Entry 7FEI (electron microscopy, 3.91 A resolution); this record covers chains 1 and 3 of the 6 polymer chains in the assembly.

[Chain 1]
Name: Capsid protein VP0
Organism: Foot-and-mouth disease virus - type A
UniProt: E7D639 (E7D639_9PICO); residues 1-212 here = UniProt positions 1-212
Amino-acid sequence (212 residues; numbered 1 to 212; the number before each row is that of its first residue):
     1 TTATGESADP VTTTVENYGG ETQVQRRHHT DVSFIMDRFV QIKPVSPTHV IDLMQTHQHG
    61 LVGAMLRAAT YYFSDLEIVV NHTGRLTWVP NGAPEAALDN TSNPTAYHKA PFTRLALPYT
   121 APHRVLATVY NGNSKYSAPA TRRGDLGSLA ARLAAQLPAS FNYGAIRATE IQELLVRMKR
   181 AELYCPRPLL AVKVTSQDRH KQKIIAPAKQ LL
Unresolved in the structure: 137-152, 206-212
Differences from the reference sequence: conflict N133 (Thr in E7D639), K193 (Glu in E7D639)

[Chain 3]
Name: Capsid protein VP0
Organism: Foot-and-mouth disease virus - type A
UniProt: U5JG68 (U5JG68_9PICO); residues 1-221 here correspond to UniProt positions 305-525 (UniProt number = residue number + 304)
Amino-acid sequence (221 residues; each row starts with the number of its first residue):
     1 GIVPVACSDG YGGLVTTDPK TADPAYGMVY NPPRTNYPGR FTNLLDVAEA CPTFLCFDDG
    61 KPYVVTRADE QRLLAKFDLS LAAKHMSNTY LSGIAQYYAQ YSGTINLHFM FTGSTDSKAR
   121 YMVAYVPPGV TTPPDTPERA AHCIHAEWDT GLNSKFTFSI PYVSAADYAY TASDVADTTN
   181 VQGWVCIYQI THGKAEQDTL VVSVSAGKDF ELRLPIDPRA Q
Unresolved in the structure: 221
Differences from the reference sequence: conflict R40 (Gln344 in U5JG68), D59 (Gly363 in U5JG68), V65 (Glu369 in U5JG68), E70 (Asp374 in U5JG68), T131 (Glu435 in U5JG68), D135 (Glu439 in U5JG68)

[Interface between chain 1 and chain 3]
Contacting residue pairs - 44 pairs, chain 1 then chain 3:
  P90(1) - L214(3)  hydrophobic
  P90(1) - I216(3)
  N91(1) - Y170(3)  hydrogen bond
  G92(1) - A99(3)
  G92(1) - I216(3)
  A93(1) - I216(3)  hydrophobic
  P94(1) - A172(3)  hydrophobic
  P94(1) - I216(3)
  A97(1) - I216(3)  hydrophobic
  A97(1) - D217(3)
  A97(1) - P218(3)  hydrophobic
  N100(1) - D217(3)
  N100(1) - P218(3)
  N100(1) - R219(3)
  T101(1) - T16(3)
  S102(1) - T16(3)
  S102(1) - D217(3)  hydrogen bond
  N103(1) - I216(3)
  N103(1) - D217(3)
  P104(1) - T17(3)
  T105(1) - L14(3)
  T105(1) - V15(3)
  T105(1) - T16(3)  hydrogen bond (backbone-backbone)
  A106(1) - L14(3)
  Y107(1) - L14(3)
  K109(1) - G12(3)
  P111(1) - D9(3)
  F112(1) - G10(3)
  T113(1) - G10(3)
  R114(1) - G10(3)  hydrogen bond (backbone-backbone)
  R114(1) - Y11(3)
  T120(1) - Q100(3)  hydrogen bond (backbone-side chain)
  T120(1) - R213(3)  hydrogen bond (backbone-side chain)
  T120(1) - L214(3)
  A121(1) - R213(3)
  P122(1) - Q100(3)
  P122(1) - D167(3)
  P122(1) - Y168(3)
  P122(1) - Y170(3)  hydrophobic
  H123(1) - A166(3)
  Y136(1) - D177(3)
  Y136(1) - T179(3)
  Y136(1) - N180(3)
  S160(1) - Y170(3)  hydrogen bond
Also at the interface, not in a pair above, chain 1 (29 interface residues in all): V89, A96, L98, K135
Also at the interface, not in a pair above, chain 3 (27 interface residues in all): G13, P128, P215

[Overview]
29 residues of chain 1 face 27 of chain 3 across their interface, with 7 hydrogen bonds. Polar pairs include
N91(1)-Y170(3), S102(1)-D217(3) and T120(1)-Q100(3).
Here chain 1 is Capsid protein VP0 and chain 3 is Capsid protein VP0, both from Foot-and-mouth disease virus -
type A. Entry 7FEI (Complex of FMDV A/WH/CHA/09 and bovine neutralizing scFv antibody R55) was determined by
electron microscopy, deposited together with 7FEJ.
